8TIO - chains A and H of the 4 polymer chains in the assembly; structure by electron microscopy, 3.60 A resolution.

[Chain A]
Name: Beta-arrestin-1
Source organism: Bos taurus
Reference sequence: P17870 (ARRB1_BOVIN); numbering as in UniProt (aligned over 1-418)
Chain sequence (418 residues; row label = number of the first residue in the row):
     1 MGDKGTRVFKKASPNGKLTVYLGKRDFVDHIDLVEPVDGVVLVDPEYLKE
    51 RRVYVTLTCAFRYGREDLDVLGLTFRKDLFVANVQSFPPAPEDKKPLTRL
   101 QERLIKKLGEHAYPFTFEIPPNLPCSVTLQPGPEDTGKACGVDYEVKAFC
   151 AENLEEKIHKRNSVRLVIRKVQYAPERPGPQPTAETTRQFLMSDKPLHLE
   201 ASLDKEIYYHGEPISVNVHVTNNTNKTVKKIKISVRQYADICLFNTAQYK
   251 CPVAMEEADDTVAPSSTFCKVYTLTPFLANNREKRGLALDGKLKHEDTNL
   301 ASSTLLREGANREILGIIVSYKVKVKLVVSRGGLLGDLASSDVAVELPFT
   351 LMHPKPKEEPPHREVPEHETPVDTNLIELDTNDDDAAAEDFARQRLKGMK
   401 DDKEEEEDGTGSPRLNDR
Disordered / not traced: 1-5, 64-74, 91-95, 132-139, 152-159, 190-193, 243-245, 308-311, 331-340, 358-418
Differences from the reference sequence: conflict A386 (Ile in P17870), A387 (Val in P17870), A388 (Phe in P17870)

[Chain H]
Name: Fab7 heavy chain
Source organism: synthetic construct
Chain sequence (240 residues; row label = number of the first residue in the row):
     1 EISEVQLVESGGGLVQPGGSLRLSCAASGFNVSSSYIHWVRQAPGKGLEW
    51 VASISSYYGYTYYADSVKGRFTISADTSKNTAYLQMNSLRAEDTAVYYCA
   101 RKSMYHRGWGWLSWVYGAMDYWGQGTLVTVSSASTKGPSVFPLAPSSKST
   151 SGGTAALGCLVKDYFPEPVTVSWNSGALTSGVHTFPAVLQSSGLYSLSSV
   201 VTVPSSSLGTQTYICNVNHKPSNTKVDKKVEPKSCDKTHT
Disordered / not traced: 1-3, 146-154, 175-181, 204-211, 232-240
Disulfides: C25-C99, C159-C215

[Interface between chain A and chain H]
Residue-residue contacts - 37 pairs, chain A then chain H:
  D26(A) - R107(H)
  R169(A) - R107(H)
  R169(A) - W109(H)
  V171(A) - W109(H)
  Q172(A) - W109(H)
  Y173(A) - G108(H)  hydrogen bond (side chain-backbone)
  Y173(A) - W109(H)
  H210(A) - Y57(H)
  H210(A) - W111(H)
  G211(A) - N31(H)  hydrogen bond (backbone-side chain)
  G211(A) - S33(H)
  G211(A) - Y57(H)
  E212(A) - N31(H)
  T275(A) - T77(H)
  F277(A) - S33(H)
  F277(A) - Y57(H)  hydrophobic
  F277(A) - T77(H)
  L278(A) - Y57(H)  hydrogen bond (backbone-backbone)
  A279(A) - S56(H)
  A279(A) - Y57(H)  hydrogen bond (backbone-backbone)
  R282(A) - Y58(H)
  R282(A) - Y60(H)  hydrogen bond
  D290(A) - W109(H)
  G291(A) - W109(H)
  E296(A) - R107(H)  salt bridge
  D297(A) - Y60(H)  hydrogen bond
  D297(A) - S113(H)  hydrogen bond (backbone-side chain)
  T298(A) - Y58(H)
  N299(A) - Y57(H)
  L300(A) - Y57(H)  hydrogen bond (backbone-side chain)
  H353(A) - W109(H)
  H353(A) - G110(H)
  H353(A) - W111(H)
  P354(A) - Y105(H)  hydrophobic
  P354(A) - W109(H)
  P356(A) - G108(H)
  P356(A) - W109(H)
Interface residues without a listed pair, chain A (26 interface residues in all): Y209, P213, S302
Interface residues without a listed pair, chain H (15 interface residues in all): G59

[Summary]
The interface between chain A and chain H involves 26 residues on one side and 15 on the other; the contacts
include 8 hydrogen bonds and 1 salt bridge. Among the polar pairs are E296(A)-R107(H), Y173(A)-G108(H) and
G211(A)-N31(H).
Here chain A is Beta-arrestin-1 (Bos taurus) and chain H is Fab7 heavy chain (synthetic construct). Entry 8TIO
(Human ACKR3 with C tail extended by 12 glycines phosphorylated by GRK5 in complex with Arrestin2 ...) was
determined by electron microscopy (same publication as 9E82, 8TII, 8TIL, 8TIN and 8VJ9).
